PDB entry 1D5L | X-ray diffraction, 1.90 A resolution | chains C and B of the 4 polymer chains in the assembly

[Chain C]
Name: Myeloperoxidase
Organism: Homo sapiens
Notes: EC 1.11.1.7; fragment: heavy chain
UniProt: P05164 (PERM_HUMAN); residues 113-578 here correspond to UniProt positions 279-744 (UniProt number = residue number + 166)
Sequence (466 residues; numbered 113 to 578; the number before each row is that of its first residue):
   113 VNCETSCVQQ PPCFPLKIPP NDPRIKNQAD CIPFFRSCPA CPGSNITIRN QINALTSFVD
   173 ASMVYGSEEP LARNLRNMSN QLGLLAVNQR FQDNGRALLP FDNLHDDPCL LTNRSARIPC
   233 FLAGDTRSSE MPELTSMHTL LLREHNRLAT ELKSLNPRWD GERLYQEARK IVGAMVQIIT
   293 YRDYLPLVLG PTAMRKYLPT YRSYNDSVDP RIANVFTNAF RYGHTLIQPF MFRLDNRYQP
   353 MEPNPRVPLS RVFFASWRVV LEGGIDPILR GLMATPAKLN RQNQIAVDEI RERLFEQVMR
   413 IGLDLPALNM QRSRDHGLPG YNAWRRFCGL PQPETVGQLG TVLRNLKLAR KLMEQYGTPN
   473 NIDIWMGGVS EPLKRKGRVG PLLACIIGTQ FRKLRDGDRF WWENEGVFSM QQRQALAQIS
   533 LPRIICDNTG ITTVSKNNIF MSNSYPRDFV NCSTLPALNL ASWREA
Differences from the reference sequence: modified residue (150)
Modified positions: C150 (s-hydroxycysteine; CSO)
Swiss-Prot annotation at these positions:
  - binding site (Ca(2+)): T168, F170, D172, S174
  - binding site (heme b): E242, M243, H336
  - site: R239 (Transition state stabilizer)
  - modified residue: C150 (Cysteine sulfenic acid (-SOH))
  - glycosylation (N-linked (GlcNAc...) asparagine): N157, N189, N225, N317, N563
Disulfides: C115-C125, C119-C143, C221-C232, C440-C497, C538-C564
Covalent attachments: N-acetylglucosamine (NAG) linked to N189, N225; heme (HEM) linked to E242, M243; glycan linked to N317
Metal / ion sites: Ca2+: T168, F170, D172, S174 (shared with 1 residue of chain A); heme Fe: H336 (together with cyanide ion)
Small-molecule neighbours:
  - cyanide ion (CYN): V199, N200, Q201, P212, F213
  - heme (HEM): R239, Y296, T329, F332, R333, Y334, G335, H336, I339, F365, L406, F407, L417, L420, N421, R424

[Chain B]
Name: Myeloperoxidase
Organism: Homo sapiens
Notes: EC 1.11.1.7; fragment: light chain
UniProt: P05164 (PERM_HUMAN); residues 1-104 here correspond to UniProt positions 167-270 (UniProt number = residue number + 166)
Sequence (104 residues; row label = number of the first residue in the row):
     1 CPEQDKYRTI TGMCNNRRSP TLGASNRAFV RWLPAEYEDG FSLPYGWTPG VKRNGFPVAL
    61 ARAVSNEIVR FPTDQLTPDQ ERSLMFMQWG QLLDHDLDFT PEPA
Swiss-Prot annotation at these positions:
  - active site: H95 (Proton acceptor)
  - binding site (heme b): D94
  - binding site (Ca(2+)): D96
Disulfides: C1-C14
Metal / ion sites: Ca2+: D96 (shared with 4 residues of chain D)
Small-molecule neighbours: heme (HEM): M87, G90, Q91, D94, D98, F99, T100

[Chain C / chain B interface]
Pairs across the interface (7):
  N157(C) with R27(B)
  I158(C) with N26(B); R27(B), hydrogen bond (backbone-side chain)
  I160(C) with T21(B)
  R323(C) with P34(B)
  A435(C) with R18(B)
  R438(C) with R18(B)
Other interface residues (no listed pair), chain C (8 interface residues in all): T159, D321
Other interface residues (no listed pair), chain B (7 interface residues in all): L22, A28

[In short]
Chain C and chain B form an interface of 8 and 7 residues respectively, with 1 hydrogen bond. Its one
hydrogen-bonded contact is I158(C)-R27(B). Ligands of chain C: cyanide ion. Ligands of chain B: heme. Heme is
covalently linked to E242(C).
Chain C is Myeloperoxidase and chain B is Myeloperoxidase, both from Homo sapiens; the structure, Crystal
structure of cyanide-bound human myeloperoxidase isoform C at ph 5.5, was determined by X-ray diffraction
together with 1DNU, 1DNW and 1D7W from the same study.
